4QPJ - chains A and B of the 4 polymer chains in the assembly; structure by X-ray diffraction, 2.74 A resolution.

Chain A (and B):
Name: Phosphotransferase
Organism: Brucella abortus
Notes: fragment: ChpT; chain B of this document is another copy of the same molecule, construct and numbering; everything in this record applies to it too
Reference sequence: Q2YQA5 (Q2YQA5_BRUA2); residues 1-209 here = UniProt positions 1-209
Amino-acid sequence (243 residues; each row starts with the number of its first residue; numbers below 1 keep their minus sign (Met-33 is residue -33)):
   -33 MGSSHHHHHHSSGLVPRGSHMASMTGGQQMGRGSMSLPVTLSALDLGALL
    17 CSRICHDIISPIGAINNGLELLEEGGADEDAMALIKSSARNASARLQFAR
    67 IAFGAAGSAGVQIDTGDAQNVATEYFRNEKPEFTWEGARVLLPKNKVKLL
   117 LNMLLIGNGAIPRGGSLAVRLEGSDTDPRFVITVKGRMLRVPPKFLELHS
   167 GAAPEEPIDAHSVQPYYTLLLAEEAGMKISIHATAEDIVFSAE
Unresolved in the structure: -33 to 1 (chain B: -33 to 0)
Sequence notes: initiating methionine (-33); expression tag (-32 to 0)
Ion coordination: Ca2+: Phe92, Glu95, Pro97; Na+: Asn124, Ile127
Swiss-Prot annotation at these positions:
  - modified residue: His22 (Phosphohistidine)
  - mutagenesis: His22 (H22A: Loss of phosphoryl transfer from CckA-P to ChpT), Asn33 (N33R: 5-fold decrease in phosphoryl transfer from CckA-P to ChpT), Glu36 (E36R: 10-fold decrease in phosphoryl transfer from CckA-P to ChpT), Glu40 (E40R: 3-fold decrease in phosphoryl transfer from CckA-P to ChpT)
From the paper describing this entry:
  - post-translational modification sites: His22
  - conformationally variable residues (side-chain flip): His22
  - mutagenesis - N33A/E36A/E40A, K96A/R156A/H177A: unchanged catalytic activity on CckA
  - mutagenesis - N33A/E36A/E40A, N33R, E36R, E40R, K96A/R156A/H177A: decreased catalytic activity with Cell cycle response regulator CtrA
  - mutagenesis - E36R: decreased catalytic activity on CpdR

Chain A / chain B interface:
Pairs across the interface (58; chain A residue first):
  Ala9(A) - Ala9(B)  hydrophobic
  Ala9(A) - Leu12(B)
  Leu10(A) - Tyr183(B)  hydrophobic
  Leu10(A) - Leu186(B)  hydrophobic
  Leu10(A) - Glu190(B)
  Leu12(A) - Ala9(B)
  Leu12(A) - Leu10(B)
  Gly13(A) - Gly13(B)
  Ala14(A) - Phe69(B)
  Ala14(A) - Gly70(B)
  Ala14(A) - Ala71(B)  hydrogen bond (backbone-backbone)
  Leu15(A) - Ala71(B)  hydrophobic
  Leu16(A) - Gly13(B)
  Leu16(A) - Cys17(B)  hydrophobic
  Cys17(A) - Leu16(B)  hydrophobic
  Cys17(A) - Ile20(B)  hydrophobic
  Cys17(A) - Phe69(B)  hydrophobic
  Ser18(A) - Gly70(B)
  Ser18(A) - Ala71(B)  hydrogen bond (side chain-backbone)
  Ile20(A) - Cys17(B)  hydrophobic
  Cys21(A) - Leu62(B)
  Cys21(A) - Ala65(B)  hydrophobic
  Cys21(A) - Arg66(B)
  Ile24(A) - Ile24(B)  hydrophobic
  Ile24(A) - Leu62(B)  hydrophobic
  Ile25(A) - Leu62(B)  hydrophobic
  Ile25(A) - Arg66(B)
  Ile28(A) - Ile28(B)  hydrophobic
  Ile28(A) - Ser59(B)
  Ile28(A) - Leu62(B)  hydrophobic
  Ile31(A) - Ala55(B)  hydrophobic
  Asn32(A) - Ala55(B)  hydrogen bond (side chain-backbone)
  Asn32(A) - Arg56(B)
  Asn32(A) - Ser59(B)
  Leu35(A) - Ile51(B)  hydrophobic
  Leu35(A) - Lys52(B)
  Leu35(A) - Ala55(B)  hydrophobic
  Glu39(A) - Lys52(B)  salt bridge
  Lys52(A) - Glu39(B)  salt bridge
  Ala55(A) - Ile31(B)  hydrophobic
  Ala55(A) - Asn32(B)  hydrogen bond (backbone-side chain)
  Ala55(A) - Leu35(B)  hydrophobic
  Arg56(A) - Asn32(B)
  Ser59(A) - Ile28(B)
  Ser59(A) - Asn32(B)
  Leu62(A) - Cys21(B)  hydrophobic
  Leu62(A) - Ile24(B)  hydrophobic
  Leu62(A) - Ile25(B)  hydrophobic
  Leu62(A) - Ile28(B)  hydrophobic
  Arg66(A) - Ile25(B)
  Phe69(A) - Ala14(B)
  Gly70(A) - Ala14(B)
  Gly70(A) - Ser18(B)  hydrogen bond (backbone-side chain)
  Ala71(A) - Ala14(B)
  Ala72(A) - Leu15(B)  hydrophobic
  Lys114(A) - Ala14(B)
  Leu186(A) - Leu10(B)  hydrophobic
  Glu190(A) - Leu10(B)
Also at the interface, not in a pair above, chain A (38 interface residues in all): Leu7, Ser8, Met48, Ile51, Ala58, Ala65, Lys110
Also at the interface, not in a pair above, chain B (41 interface residues in all): Leu7, Ser8, Asp11, Leu38, Met48, Ala58, Ala72, Lys114, Leu187

In short:
The interface between chain A and chain B involves 38 residues on one side and 41 on the other, with 5
hydrogen bonds and 2 salt bridges. Among the polar pairs are Glu39(A)-Lys52(B), Ser18(A)-Ala71(B) and
Asn32(A)-Ala55(B). The paper reports that N33A/E36A/E40A, N33R and E36R of chain A, among others, reduce
catalytic activity with Cell cycle response regulator CtrA; a modification site at His22(A); 5 substitutions
were tested in all.
Chain A and chain B are both Phosphotransferase (Brucella abortus); the structure, 2.7 Angstrom Structure of a
Phosphotransferase in Complex with a Receiver Domain, was determined by X-ray diffraction (same publication as
4QPK).
